Entry 9EV6 (X-ray diffraction, 1.89 A resolution); this record covers chains A and D of the 4 polymer chains in the assembly.

Chain A (and D):
Name: Thiamine pyrophosphate-requiring enzymes [acetolactate synthase, pyruvate dehydrogenase (Cytochrome), glyoxylate carboligase, phosphonopyruvate decarboxylase]
From: Corynebacterium glutamicum ATCC 13032
Notes: chain D of this document is another copy of the same molecule, construct and numbering; everything in this record applies to it too
Reference sequence: Q8NMG5 (Q8NMG5_CORGL); residues 1-562 here = UniProt positions 1-562
Chain sequence (564 residues; each row starts with the number of its first residue; numbers below 1 keep their minus sign (Gly-1 is residue -1)):
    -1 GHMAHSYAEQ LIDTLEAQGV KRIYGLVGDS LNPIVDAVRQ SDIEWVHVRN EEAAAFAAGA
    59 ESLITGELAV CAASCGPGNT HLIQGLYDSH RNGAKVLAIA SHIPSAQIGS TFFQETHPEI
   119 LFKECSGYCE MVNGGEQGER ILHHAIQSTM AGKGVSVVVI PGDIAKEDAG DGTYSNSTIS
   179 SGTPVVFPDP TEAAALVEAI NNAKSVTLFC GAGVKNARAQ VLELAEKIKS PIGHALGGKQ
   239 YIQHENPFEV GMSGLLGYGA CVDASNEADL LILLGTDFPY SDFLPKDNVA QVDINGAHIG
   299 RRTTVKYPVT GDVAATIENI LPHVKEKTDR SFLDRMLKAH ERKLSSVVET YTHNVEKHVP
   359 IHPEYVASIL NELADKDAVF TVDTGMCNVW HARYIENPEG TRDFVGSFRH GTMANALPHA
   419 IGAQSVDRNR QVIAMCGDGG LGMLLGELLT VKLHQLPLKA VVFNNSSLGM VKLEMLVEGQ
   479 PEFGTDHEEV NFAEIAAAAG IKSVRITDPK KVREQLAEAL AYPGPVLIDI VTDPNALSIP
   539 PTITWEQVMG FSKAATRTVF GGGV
Not modelled in the structure: -1 to 1, 537-562 (chain D: -1 to 1, 539-562)
Differences from the reference sequence: expression tag (-1 to 0)
Metal / ion sites: Mg2+: Asp436, Asn463, Ser465 (together with thiamine diphosphate)
Residues lining bound ligands:
  - FAD (flavin-adenine dinucleotide): Gly209, Ala210, Gly211, His232, Ala233, Leu234, Gly235, Gly236, Met250, Ser251, Gly252, Leu253, Leu254, Gly255, Gly273, Thr274, Asp275, Phe276, Pro277, Tyr278, Val290, Asp291, Ile292, Asn293, His296, Gly309, Asp310, Val311, Thr382, Gly383, Asn386, Ser405, Phe406, Arg407, Gly409, Met468
  - thiamine diphosphate (TPP), molecule 1: Leu24, Val25, Gly26, Asp27, Glu49, Ser72, Pro75, Gly76, His79, Gln112
  - thiamine diphosphate (TPP), molecule 2: Gln82, Thr382, Gly383, Met384, Cys385, Gly409, Thr410, Met411, Gly435, Asp436, Gly437, Gly438, Met441, Asn463, Ser465, Leu466, Gly467, Met468, Val469

How chain A and chain D interact:
Contacting residue pairs - 31 pairs, chain A then chain D:
  Ser103(A) with Asn131(D), hydrogen bond (backbone-side chain); Gln135(D)
  Ala104(A) with Gln135(D); Arg138(D), hydrogen bond (backbone-side chain)
  Gln105(A) with Arg138(D)
  Ile106(A) with Asn131(D); Gln135(D), hydrogen bond (backbone-side chain); Ile139(D)
  Gly107(A) with Tyr126(D), hydrogen bond (backbone-side chain); Glu128(D); His142(D)
  Ser108(A) with Arg138(D); His142(D), hydrogen bond
  His115(A) with Glu128(D), salt bridge
  Ile118(A) with Ile118(D), hydrophobic; Lys121(D)
  Lys121(A) with Ile118(D)
  Tyr126(A) with Gly107(D), hydrogen bond (side chain-backbone)
  Glu128(A) with Gly107(D); His115(D), salt bridge
  Asn131(A) with Ser103(D), hydrogen bond (side chain-backbone); Ile106(D)
  Gln135(A) with Ser103(D); Ala104(D); Ile106(D), hydrogen bond (side chain-backbone)
  Arg138(A) with Ala104(D), hydrogen bond (side chain-backbone); Gln105(D); Ser108(D)
  Ile139(A) with Ile106(D)
  His142(A) with Gly107(D); Ser108(D), hydrogen bond
Interface residues without a listed pair, chain A (17 interface residues in all): Met129
Interface residues without a listed pair, chain D (17 interface residues in all): Met129

Summary:
Chain A and chain D each contribute 17 residues to their interface; the contacts include 10 hydrogen bonds and
2 salt bridges. Polar contacts include His115(A)-Glu128(D), Ser103(A)-Asn131(D) and Ala104(A)-Arg138(D).
Ligands of chain A: flavin-adenine dinucleotide and thiamine diphosphate. Asp436(A), Asn463(A) and Ser465(A)
coordinate Mg2+.
Chain A and chain D are both Thiamine pyrophosphate-requiring enzymes [acetolactate synthase, pyruvate
dehydrogenase (Cytochrome), glyoxylate carboligase, phosphonopyruvate decarboxylase] (Corynebacterium
glutamicum ATCC 13032); the structure, Corynebacterium glutamicum pyruvate:quinone oxidoreductase (PQO),
C-terminal truncated construct, was determined by X-ray diffraction, deposited together with 9EV3, 9EV4 and
9EV5.
